Entry 6G3F (X-ray diffraction, 2.22 A resolution); this record covers chain A.

# Chain A
Name: Argininosuccinate lyase
Source organism: Chelativorans sp. (strain BNC1)
Reference sequence: Q11KV9 (Q11KV9_CHESB); numbering as in UniProt (aligned over 1-502)
Amino-acid sequence (508 residues; row label = number of the first residue in the row):
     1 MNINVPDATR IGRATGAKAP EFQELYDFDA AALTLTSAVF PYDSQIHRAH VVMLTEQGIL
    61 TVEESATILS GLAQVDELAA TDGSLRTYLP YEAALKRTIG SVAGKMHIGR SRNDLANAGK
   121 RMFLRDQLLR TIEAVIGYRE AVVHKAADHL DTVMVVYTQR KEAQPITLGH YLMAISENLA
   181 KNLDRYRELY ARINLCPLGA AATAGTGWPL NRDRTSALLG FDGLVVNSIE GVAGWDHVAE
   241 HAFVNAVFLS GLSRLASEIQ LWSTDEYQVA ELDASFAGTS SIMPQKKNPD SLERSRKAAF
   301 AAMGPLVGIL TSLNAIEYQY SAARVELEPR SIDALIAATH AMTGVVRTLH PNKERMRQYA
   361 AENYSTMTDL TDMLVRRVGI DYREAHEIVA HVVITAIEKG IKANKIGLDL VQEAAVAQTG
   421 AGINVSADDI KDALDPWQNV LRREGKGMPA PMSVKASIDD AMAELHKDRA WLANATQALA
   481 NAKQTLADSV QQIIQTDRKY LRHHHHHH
Unresolved in the structure: 1-4, 502-508
Differences from the reference sequence: expression tag (503-508)
Residues lining bound ligands: fumaric acid (FUM): Ser-111, Arg-112, Asn-113, Thr-158, Gln-159, Thr-279, Ser-280, Ser-281, Ile-282, Met-283, Lys-286, Asn-288, Tyr-320
What the authors report for this chain:
  - catalytic residues: Ser-280
  - binding site for fumaric acid: Ser-280
  - catalytic residues: Arg-112 (proposed by the authors, not directly observed)
  - mutagenesis - S280A: abolished catalytic activity
  - mutagenesis - S280A: decreased stability
  - mutagenesis - D290A: decreased catalytic activity on ethylenediamine

# Overview
Bound to chain A: fumaric acid. From the paper: catalytic residues Ser-280 and Arg-112; S280A abolishes
catalytic activity.
Chain A is Argininosuccinate lyase (Chelativorans sp. (strain BNC1)); the structure, Crystal structure of EDDS
lyase in complex with fumarate, was determined by X-ray diffraction together with 6G3D, 6G3E, 6G3G, 6G3H and
6G3I from the same study.
